3KOU - chain A; structure by X-ray diffraction, 1.78 A resolution.

== Chain A ==
Molecule: CD38 molecule
Organism: Bos taurus
Notes: EC 3.2.2.5
UniProtKB: Q9TTF5 (Q9TTF5_BOVIN); residue numbers follow UniProt; this construct covers 32-278
Chain sequence (247 residues; each row starts with the number of its first residue):
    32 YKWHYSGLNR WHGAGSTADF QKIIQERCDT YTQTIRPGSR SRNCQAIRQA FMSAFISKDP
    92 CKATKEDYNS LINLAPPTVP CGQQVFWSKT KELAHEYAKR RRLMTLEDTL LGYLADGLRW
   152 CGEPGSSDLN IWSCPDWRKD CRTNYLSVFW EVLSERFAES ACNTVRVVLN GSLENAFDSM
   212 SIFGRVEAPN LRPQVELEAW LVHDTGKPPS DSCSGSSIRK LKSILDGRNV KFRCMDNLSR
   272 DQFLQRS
Not modelled in the structure: 32-40, 278
Disulfides: Cys-59/Cys-75, Cys-92/Cys-172, Cys-112/Cys-193, Cys-152/Cys-165, Cys-244/Cys-265
Glycans and other covalent adducts: compound 2NF linked to Glu-218
Small-molecule neighbours: 2NF ([[(2R,3S,4R,5R)-5-(6-aminopurin-9-yl)-3,4-dihydroxyoxolan-2-yl]methoxy-hydroxyphosphoryl] [(2R,3S,4R,5R)-5-(3-carbamoylpyridin-1-ium-1yl)- 3-fluoro-,4- hydroxyoxolan-2-yl]methyl phosphate): Phe-117, Trp-118, Ser-119, Lys-120, Leu-137, Ser-185, Phe-188, Ser-212, Ile-213, Phe-214
Reported in the primary citation:
  - post-translational modification sites: Asn-201
  - catalytic residues: Glu-218
  - binding site for 2NF: Val-116, Trp-118, Lys-120, Leu-137, Glu-138, Asp-147, Gly-148, Trp-181, Glu-218
  - catalytic residues: Trp-118, His-126, Glu-138, Asp-147, Trp-181 (proposed by the authors, not directly observed)
  - mutagenesis - E218Q: decreased catalytic activity
  - mutagenesis - S185A: unchanged catalytic activity

== Overview ==
Covalently linked compound 2NF: at Glu-218. The paper reports catalytic residues Glu-218, Trp-118 and His-126
among others; E218Q reduces catalytic activity.
Chain A is CD38 molecule (Bos taurus); the structure, Structural insights into the catalytic mechanism of
CD38: Evidence for a conformationally flexible covalent enzyme-substrate complex, was determined by X-ray
diffraction, deposited together with 3P5S, 3GH3, 3GHH and 3GC6.
